Entry 8T2E (electron microscopy, 3.50 A resolution); this record covers chains A and H of the 8 polymer chains in the assembly.

[Chain A]
Molecule: Surface protein gp120
Source organism: Human immunodeficiency virus 1
Chain sequence (516 residues; each row starts with the number of its first residue; note: 17 numbers in that range are skipped by the numbering (no residue carries them; nothing is unmodelled there); a row labelled like 182A-182N holds insertion residues (182A, then the next letters in order); numbers below 1 keep their minus sign (Met-4 is residue -4)):
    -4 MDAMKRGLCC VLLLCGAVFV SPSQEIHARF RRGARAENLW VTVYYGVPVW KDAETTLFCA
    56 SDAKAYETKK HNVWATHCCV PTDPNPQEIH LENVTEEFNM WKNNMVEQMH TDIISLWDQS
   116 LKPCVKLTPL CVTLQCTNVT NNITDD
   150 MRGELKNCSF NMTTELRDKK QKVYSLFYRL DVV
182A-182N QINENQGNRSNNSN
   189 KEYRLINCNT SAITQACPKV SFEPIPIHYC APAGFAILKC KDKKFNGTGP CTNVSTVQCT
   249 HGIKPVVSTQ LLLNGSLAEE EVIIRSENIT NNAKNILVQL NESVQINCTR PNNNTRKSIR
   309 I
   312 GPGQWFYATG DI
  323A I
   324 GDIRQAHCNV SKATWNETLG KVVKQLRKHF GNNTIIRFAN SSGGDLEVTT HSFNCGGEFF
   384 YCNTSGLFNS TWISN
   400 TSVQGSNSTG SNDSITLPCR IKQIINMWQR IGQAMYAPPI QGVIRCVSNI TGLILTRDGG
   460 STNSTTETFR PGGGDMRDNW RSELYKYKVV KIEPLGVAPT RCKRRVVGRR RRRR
Not modelled in the structure: -4 to 32, 60-65, 182A-182N, 365-368, 400-411, 458-464, 505-513
Disulfide bonds: Cys54-Cys73, Cys119-Cys205, Cys126-Cys196, Cys131-Cys157, Cys218-Cys247, Cys228-Cys239, Cys296-Cys331, Cys378-Cys445, Cys385-Cys418
Glycans and other covalent adducts: N-acetylglucosamine (NAG) linked to Asn88, Asn133, Asn156, Asn160, Asn197, Asn234, Asn241, Asn262, Asn276, Asn289, Asn295, Asn301, Asn332, Asn355, Asn363, Asn386, Asn392, Asn448
What the authors report for this chain:
  - post-translational modification sites: Asn88
  - mutagenesis - T465N: decreased binding to control group

[Chain H]
Molecule: FP3 Heavy Chain
Source organism: Macaca mulatta
Chain sequence (130 residues; numbered 1 to 130; the number before each row is that of its first residue; X marks 130 residues of unknown identity (built as UNK)):
     1 XXXXXXXXXX XXXXXXXXXX XXXXXXXXXX XXXXXXXXXX XXXXXXXXXX XXXXXXXXXX
    61 XXXXXXXXXX XXXXXXXXXX XXXXXXXXXX XXXXXXXXXX XXXXXXXXXX XXXXXXXXXX
   121 XXXXXXXXXX

[Chain A / chain H interface]
Chain A side of the interface, 9 residues: Asp78, Pro79, Asn80, Gln82, Glu83, Ile84, His85, Glu87, Gln246
The authors on this interface:
  - epitope / paratope residues, chain A: Asp78(A), Gln82(A), Glu83(A), Ile84(A), His85(A), Glu87(A)

[Summary]
Chain A and chain H make no direct contact in this assembly. The paper reports that T465N of chain A reduces
binding to control group; epitope/paratope residues Asp78(A), Gln82(A) and Glu83(A) among others.
Chain A is Surface protein gp120 (Human immunodeficiency virus 1) and chain H is FP3 Heavy Chain (Macaca
mulatta); the structure, BG505 Boost2 SOSIP.664 in complex with NHP polyclonal antibody FP3, was determined by
electron microscopy together with 8T2F, 8SWV, 8SWW and 8SWX from the same study.
